5LGN - chains A and B; structure by X-ray diffraction, 3.20 A resolution.

# Chain A
Molecule: Lysine-specific histone demethylase 1A
From: Homo sapiens
Notes: EC 1.-.-.-
Reference sequence: O60341 (KDM1A_HUMAN), isoform O60341-2; residues 172-840 here correspond to UniProt positions 192-860 (UniProt number = residue number + 20)
Sequence (670 residues; row label = number of the first residue in the row):
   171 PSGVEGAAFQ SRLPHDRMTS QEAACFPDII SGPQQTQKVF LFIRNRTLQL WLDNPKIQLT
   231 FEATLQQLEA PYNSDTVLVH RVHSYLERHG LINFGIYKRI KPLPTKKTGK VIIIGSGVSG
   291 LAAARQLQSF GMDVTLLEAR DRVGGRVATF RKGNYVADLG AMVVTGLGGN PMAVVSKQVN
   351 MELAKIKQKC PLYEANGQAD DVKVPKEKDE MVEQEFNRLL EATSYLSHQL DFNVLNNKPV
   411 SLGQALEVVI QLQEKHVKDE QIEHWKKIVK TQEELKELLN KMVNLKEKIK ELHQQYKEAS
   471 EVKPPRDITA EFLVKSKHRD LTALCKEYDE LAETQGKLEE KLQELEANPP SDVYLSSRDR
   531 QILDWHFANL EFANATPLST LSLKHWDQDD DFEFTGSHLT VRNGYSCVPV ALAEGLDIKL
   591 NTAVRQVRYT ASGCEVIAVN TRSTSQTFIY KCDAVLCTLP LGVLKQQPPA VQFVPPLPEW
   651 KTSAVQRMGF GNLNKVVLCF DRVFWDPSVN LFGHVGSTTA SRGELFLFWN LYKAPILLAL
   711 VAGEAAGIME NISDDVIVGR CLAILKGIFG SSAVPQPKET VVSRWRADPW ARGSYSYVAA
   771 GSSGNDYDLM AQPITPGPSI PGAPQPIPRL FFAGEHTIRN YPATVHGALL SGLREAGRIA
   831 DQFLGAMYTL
Construct notes: expression tag (171); conflict D371 (Thr391 in O60341)
Ligand contacts:
  - 6W0 (N-[3-(methoxymethyl)phenyl]-4-methyl-thieno[3,2-b]pyrrole-5-carboxamide): V333, T335, I356, Q358, F542, H568, L663, L681, W699, Y765, A813, T814
  - FAD (flavin-adenine dinucleotide): I284, G285, S286, G287, V288, S289, G290, L307, E308, A309, R310, G314, G315, R316, V317, L329, G330, A331, M332, V333, T592, A593, V594, T628, L629, P630, V633, V641, L663, K665, W755, W760, S764, Y765, G804, E805, A813, T814, V815, H816, A818

# Chain B
Molecule: REST corepressor 1
From: Homo sapiens
Reference sequence: Q9UKL0 (RCOR1_HUMAN); residues 308-440 here = UniProt positions 308-440
Sequence (133 residues; row label = number of the first residue in the row):
   308 RKPPKGMFLS QEDVEAVSAN ATAATTVLRQ LDMELVSVKR QIQNIKQTNS ALKEKLDGGI
   368 EPYRLPEVIQ KCNARWTTEE QLLAVQAIRK YGRDFQAISD VIGNKSVVQV KNFFVNYRRR
   428 FNIDEVLQEW EAE

# Interface between chain A and chain B
Pairs across the interface (90):
  E385(A) with M314(B)
  R388(A) with P311(B); K312(B), hydrogen bond (side chain-backbone); G313(B); M314(B)
  L389(A) with M314(B)
  E391(A) with P311(B)
  A392(A) with P311(B); M314(B), hydrophobic
  Y395(A) with K309(B); P310(B); L316(B), hydrophobic
  L400(A) with Q318(B)
  V419(A) with L316(B), hydrophobic
  Q421(A) with V324(B); A331(B)
  L422(A) with F315(B); D320(B); V321(B), hydrophobic; V324(B), hydrophobic
  Q423(A) with G313(B); M314(B); F315(B), hydrogen bond (side chain-backbone); L316(B)
  E424(A) with L335(B)
  K425(A) with D320(B), salt bridge; L335(B)
  H426(A) with F315(B)
  K428(A) with L335(B); L338(B); D339(B), salt bridge
  D429(A) with L338(B)
  Q431(A) with L342(B)
  I432(A) with L338(B); E341(B); L342(B), hydrophobic
  W435(A) with L342(B); V345(B), hydrophobic; K346(B); I349(B), hydrophobic
  I438(A) with I349(B), hydrophobic
  V439(A) with I349(B), hydrophobic
  Q442(A) with I352(B); N356(B), hydrogen bond (backbone-side chain)
  E443(A) with I352(B)
  L445(A) with N356(B)
  K446(A) with T355(B); N356(B)
  L449(A) with N356(B); L359(B), hydrophobic; K360(B)
  N450(A) with L359(B)
  M452(A) with L363(B)
  V453(A) with K362(B); L363(B), hydrophobic
  K456(A) with K362(B); G366(B), hydrogen bond (side chain-backbone); I367(B)
  I459(A) with Y370(B), hydrophobic
  K460(A) with Y370(B)
  H463(A) with P369(B); Y370(B)
  Y466(A) with L372(B), hydrophobic
  I478(A) with E386(B); Q393(B), hydrogen bond (backbone-side chain)
  T479(A) with Q393(B)
  F482(A) with L390(B), hydrophobic; Q393(B); A394(B); K397(B)
  K485(A) with V408(B)
  S486(A) with K397(B); Y398(B); V408(B)
  H488(A) with L372(B)
  R489(A) with Y398(B), hydrogen bond; A404(B); D407(B); V408(B)
  D490(A) with K397(B), salt bridge; Y398(B), hydrogen bond
  L491(A) with Y370(B); L372(B), hydrophobic
  C495(A) with I367(B), hydrophobic; Y370(B)
  Y498(A) with L363(B); I367(B), hydrophobic
  D499(A) with R371(B), salt bridge
  E509(A) with K360(B), salt bridge
  E516(A) with K353(B), salt bridge
Other interface residues (no listed pair), chain A (57 interface residues in all): L396, Q399, F402, L405, V418, K436, K487, Q505, Y524
Other interface residues (no listed pair), chain B (49 interface residues in all): R308, S325, V334, D364, L389

# In short
The interface between chain A and chain B involves 57 residues on one side and 49 on the other, with 7
hydrogen bonds and 6 salt bridges. Polar contacts include K425(A)-D320(B), K428(A)-D339(B) and
D490(A)-K397(B). Bound to chain A: flavin-adenine dinucleotide and compound 6W0.
Chain A is Lysine-specific histone demethylase 1A and chain B is REST corepressor 1, both from Homo sapiens;
the structure, Thieno[3,2-b]pyrrole-5-carboxamides as Novel Reversible Inhibitors of Histone Lysine
Demethylase KDM1A/LSD1: Compound 19, was determined by X-ray diffraction.
